PDB entry 8FW5 | electron microscopy, 3.08 A resolution | chains B and D of the 9 polymer chains in the assembly

== Chain B ==
Protein: GATOR complex protein NPRL2
Source organism: Homo sapiens
Reference sequence: Q8WTW4 (NPRL2_HUMAN); numbering as in UniProt (aligned over 1-380)
Sequence (401 residues; each row starts with the number of its first residue; numbers below 1 keep their minus sign (Met-20 is residue -20)):
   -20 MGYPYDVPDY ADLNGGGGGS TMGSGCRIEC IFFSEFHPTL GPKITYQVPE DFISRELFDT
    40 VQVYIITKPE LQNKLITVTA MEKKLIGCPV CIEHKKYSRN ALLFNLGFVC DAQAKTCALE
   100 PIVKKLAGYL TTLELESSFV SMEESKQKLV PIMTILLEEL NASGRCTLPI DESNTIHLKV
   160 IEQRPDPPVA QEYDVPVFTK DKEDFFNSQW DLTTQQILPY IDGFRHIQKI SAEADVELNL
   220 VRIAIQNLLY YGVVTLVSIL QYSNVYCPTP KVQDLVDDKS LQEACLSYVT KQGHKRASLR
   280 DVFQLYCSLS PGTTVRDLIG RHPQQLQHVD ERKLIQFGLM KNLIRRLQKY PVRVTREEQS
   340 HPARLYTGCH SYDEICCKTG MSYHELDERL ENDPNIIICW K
Unresolved in the structure: -20 to 5, 331-343
Construct notes: expression tag (-20 to 0)
Swiss-Prot annotation at these positions:
  - binding site (GDP): Arg78
  - site: Ser124 (Arginine finger)
  - modified residue: Arg78 (Asymmetric dimethylarginine)
  - cross-link (Glycyl lysine isopeptide (Lys-Gly)): Lys158 (interchain with G-Cter in ubiquitin), Lys357 (interchain with G-Cter in ubiquitin)
  - natural variant: Leu105 (L105P: In FFEVF2), Thr110 (T110S: In FFEVF2; uncertain significance), Pro198 (P198H: In FFEVF2; uncertain significance), Asp214 (D214H: In FFEVF2; uncertain significance)
  - mutagenesis: Pro17 to Pro21 (In RL1 mutant; abolished ability of the GATOR1 complex to inhibit mTORC1 signaling), Gly20 (G20S: Abolished GTPase activating protein activity toward RagA/RRAGA), Arg78 (R78A: Abolished GTPase activating protein activity toward RagA/RRAGA), Ser117 to Met121 (In RL2 mutant; does not affect ability of the GATOR1 complex to inhibit mTORC1 signaling), Lys158 (K158R: Decreased ubiquitination by the GATOR2 complex), Arg279 (R279A: Does not affect the GTPase activating protein activity of the GATOR1 complex), Arg295 (R295A: Does not affect the GTPase activating protein activity of the GATOR1 complex), Arg300 (R300A: Does not affect the GTPase activating protein activity of the GATOR1 complex), Arg311 (R311A: Does not affect the GTPase activating protein activity of the GATOR1 complex), Arg324 (R324A: Does not affect the GTPase activating protein activity of the GATOR1 complex), Lys328 (K328R: Does not affect ubiquitination by the GATOR2 complex), Arg343 (R343A: Does not affect the GTPase activating protein activity of the GATOR1 complex), 2 further mutagenesis entries in UniProt

== Chain D ==
Protein: GTP-binding protein Gtr1
Source organism: Escherichia coli
Sequence (321 residues; each row starts with the number of its first residue):
     1 MRKKVLLMGR SGSGKSSMRS IVFSNYVAKD TRRLGATIDI EHSHVRFLGN LVLNLWDCGG
    61 QEAFMENYLS AQRDHIFRNV QVLIYVFDVE SREFERDLVT FRNCLEATVA NSPQARVFCL
   121 IHKMDLVQED LRDLVFEERK AILLETSKDL ETTCLATSIW DETLFKAWSA IVYTLIPNTP
   181 TLESHLREFA KAAEAAEVIL FERTTFLVIS SYSSESNPAT DAHRFEKISN IVKQFKLSCS
   241 KMQAQFTTFE LRGGNFSAFI VPYTEDTYIL VVIADPEIES AVTLMNIQSA RRFIEASKSA
   301 SDGIQLQPGS GGSHHHHHHH H
Unresolved in the structure: 302-321
Ion coordination: Mg2+: Ser16, Thr37 (together with GDP)
Small-molecule neighbours: aluminium fluoride / GDP: Arg10, Ser11, Gly12, Ser13, Gly14, Lys15, Ser16, Ser17, Thr31, Arg32, Leu34, Gly35, Ala36, Thr37, Gly59, Gly60, Gln61, His122, Lys123, Asp125, Leu126, Ser158, Ile159, Trp160

== How chain B and chain D interact ==
Pairs across the interface (28):
  Phe15(B) - Ala36(D)  hydrophobic
  Phe15(B) - Ile38(D)  hydrophobic
  Phe15(B) - Gln61(D)
  Phe15(B) - Phe64(D)  hydrophobic
  Thr18(B) - Ser11(D)
  Thr18(B) - Glu62(D)
  Leu19(B) - Gln61(D)
  Leu19(B) - Glu62(D)
  Gly20(B) - Gln61(D)
  Gly20(B) - Ala63(D)
  Pro21(B) - Phe64(D)
  Arg34(B) - Ala63(D)
  Gln41(B) - Ala63(D)  hydrogen bond (side chain-backbone)
  Gln41(B) - Phe64(D)
  Gln41(B) - Asn67(D)
  Ile45(B) - Ile38(D)
  Thr46(B) - Ile38(D)
  Lys47(B) - Ile38(D)  hydrogen bond (side chain-backbone)
  Lys47(B) - Ile40(D)  hydrogen bond (side chain-backbone)
  Arg78(B) - Ser11(D)  hydrogen bond
  Arg78(B) - Gly12(D)
  Arg78(B) - Ala36(D)
  Arg78(B) - Gln61(D)
  Asn79(B) - Arg32(D)
  Asn79(B) - Arg33(D)
  Asn79(B) - Leu34(D)
  Asn79(B) - Gly35(D)
  Leu82(B) - Ile38(D)  hydrophobic
Also at the interface, not in a pair above, chain B (14 interface residues in all): Asp38
Also at the interface, not in a pair above, chain D (17 interface residues in all): Arg10, Asp39, Glu41

== Overview ==
14 residues of chain B and 17 residues of chain D are in contact; the contacts include 4 hydrogen bonds. Polar
contacts include Gln41(B)-Ala63(D), Lys47(B)-Ile38(D) and Lys47(B)-Ile40(D). Chain D binds aluminium fluoride
/ GDP.
Here chain B is GATOR complex protein NPRL2 (Homo sapiens) and chain D is GTP-binding protein Gtr1
(Escherichia coli). Entry 8FW5 (Chimeric HsGATOR1-SpGtr-SpLam complex) was determined by electron microscopy.
